2IAH - chains A and I; structure by X-ray diffraction, 2.73 A resolution.

[Chain A]
Protein: Ferripyoverdine receptor
From: Pseudomonas aeruginosa
UniProt: P48632 (FPVA_PSEAE); numbering as in UniProt (aligned over 44-815)
Sequence (772 residues; each row starts with the number of its first residue):
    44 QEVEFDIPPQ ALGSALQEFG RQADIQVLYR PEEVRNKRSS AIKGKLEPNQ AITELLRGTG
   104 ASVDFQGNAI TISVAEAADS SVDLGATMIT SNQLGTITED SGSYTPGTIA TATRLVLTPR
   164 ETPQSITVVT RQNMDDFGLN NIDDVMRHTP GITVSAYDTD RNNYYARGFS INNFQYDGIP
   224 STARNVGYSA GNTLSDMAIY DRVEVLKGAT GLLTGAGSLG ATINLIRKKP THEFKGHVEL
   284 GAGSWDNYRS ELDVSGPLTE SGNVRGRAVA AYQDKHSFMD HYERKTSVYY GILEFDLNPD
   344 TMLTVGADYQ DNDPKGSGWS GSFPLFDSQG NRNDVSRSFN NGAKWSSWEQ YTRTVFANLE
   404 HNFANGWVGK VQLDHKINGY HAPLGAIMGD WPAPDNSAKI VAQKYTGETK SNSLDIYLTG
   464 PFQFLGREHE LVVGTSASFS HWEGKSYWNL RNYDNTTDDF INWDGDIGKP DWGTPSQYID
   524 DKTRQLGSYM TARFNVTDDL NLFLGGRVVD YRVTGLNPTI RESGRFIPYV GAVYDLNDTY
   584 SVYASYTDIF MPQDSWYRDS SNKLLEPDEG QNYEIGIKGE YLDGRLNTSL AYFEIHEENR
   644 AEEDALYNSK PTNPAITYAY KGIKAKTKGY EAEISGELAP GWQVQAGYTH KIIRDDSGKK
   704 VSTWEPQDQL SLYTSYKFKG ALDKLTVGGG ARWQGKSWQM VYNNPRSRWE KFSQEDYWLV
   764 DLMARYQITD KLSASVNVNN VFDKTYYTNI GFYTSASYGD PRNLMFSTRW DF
Not modelled in the structure: 119-138
UniProt features mapped onto this chain:
  - motif: Ser798 to Phe815 (TonB C-terminal box)
Residues lining bound ligands: PVE ((1S)-1-carboxy-5-[(3-carboxypropanoyl)amino]-8,9-dihydroxy-1,2,3,4-tetrahydropyrimido[1,2-a]quinolin-11-ium): Tyr200, Arg204, Asn206, Tyr208, Ser213, Val229, Gly230, Tyr600, Phe795, Tyr796

[Chain I]
Protein: Pyoverdin C-E
Sequence (8 residues; row label = number of the first residue in the row):
     2 SRSKKKTT
Modified residues: Ser2, Ser4 (D-serine; DSN); Lys5, Lys7 (n^5^-formyl-n^5^-hydroxy-l-ornithine; FHO)
Covalently attached groups: covalent link Lys6-Thr9
Ion coordination: Fe ion: Lys5, Lys7 (together with PVE)
Residues lining bound ligands: PVE ((1S)-1-carboxy-5-[(3-carboxypropanoyl)amino]-8,9-dihydroxy-1,2,3,4-tetrahydropyrimido[1,2-a]quinolin-11-ium): Ser2, Arg3, Lys5, Lys7

[Interface between chain A and chain I]
Pairs across the interface (25; chain A residue first):
  Arg204(A) - Lys5(I)
  Arg204(A) - Lys7(I)
  Asn228(A) - Arg3(I)  hydrogen bond
  Gly230(A) - Arg3(I)
  Gly230(A) - Lys5(I)
  Tyr231(A) - Ser4(I)
  Tyr231(A) - Lys5(I)
  Trp362(A) - Lys5(I)
  Trp362(A) - Lys7(I)
  Ser363(A) - Lys7(I)
  Trp391(A) - Lys5(I)
  Val444(A) - Lys7(I)
  Gln446(A) - Lys6(I)  hydrogen bond (side chain-backbone)
  Gln446(A) - Lys7(I)  hydrogen bond (side chain-backbone)
  Tyr448(A) - Lys5(I)
  Tyr448(A) - Lys6(I)
  Trp491(A) - Lys6(I)
  Gln520(A) - Ser4(I)
  Trp599(A) - Ser2(I)  hydrogen bond (side chain-backbone)
  Trp599(A) - Arg3(I)
  Trp599(A) - Ser4(I)
  Tyr600(A) - Ser2(I)  hydrogen bond (side chain-backbone)
  Tyr600(A) - Arg3(I)  hydrogen bond
  Phe795(A) - Lys7(I)
  Tyr796(A) - Lys7(I)
Interface residues without a listed pair, chain A (19 interface residues in all): Val229, Met431, Asp597
Interface residues without a listed pair, chain I (7 interface residues in all): Thr8

[Overview]
19 residues of chain A face 7 of chain I across their interface, with 6 hydrogen bonds. Polar pairs include
Asn228(A)-Arg3(I), Gln446(A)-Lys6(I) and Gln446(A)-Lys7(I). Compound PVE is bound between chain A and chain I.
Lys5(I) and Lys7(I) form the Fe ion site.
Here chain A is Ferripyoverdine receptor (Pseudomonas aeruginosa) and chain I is Pyoverdin C-E. Entry 2IAH
(Crystal structure of the ferripyoverdine receptor of the outer membrane of Pseudomonas aeruginosa bound to
ferripyoverdine) was determined by X-ray diffraction.
